Entry 8T5C (electron microscopy, 4.70 A resolution (low resolution: residue-level contacts below are approximate; hydrogen-bond / salt-bridge calls are withheld)); this record covers chains a and H of the 11 polymer chains in the assembly.

# Chain a
Name: Glycoprotein G2
Source organism: Lassa virus Josiah
Reference sequence: P08669 (GLYC_LASSJ); residue numbers follow UniProt; this construct covers 260-418
Sequence (194 residues; row label = number of the first residue in the row):
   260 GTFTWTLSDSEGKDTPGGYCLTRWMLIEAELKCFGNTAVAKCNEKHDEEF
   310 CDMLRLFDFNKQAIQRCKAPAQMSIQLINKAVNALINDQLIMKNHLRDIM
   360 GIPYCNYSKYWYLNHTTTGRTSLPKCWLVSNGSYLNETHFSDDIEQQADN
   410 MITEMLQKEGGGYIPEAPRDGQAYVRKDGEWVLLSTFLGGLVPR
Disordered / not traced: 419-453
Cystine bridges: Cys-279/Cys-292, Cys-301/Cys-310, Cys-364/Cys-385
Glycans and other covalent adducts: glycan linked to Asn-365, Asn-373; N-acetylglucosamine (NAG) linked to Asn-390, Asn-395
Differences from the reference sequence: conflict Cys-326 (Leu in P08669), Pro-329 (Glu in P08669); expression tag (419-453)
UniProt features mapped onto this chain:
  - glycosylation (N-linked (GlcNAc...) asparagine): Asn-365, Asn-373, Asn-390, Asn-395

# Chain H
Name: 8.11G Heavy Chain
Source organism: Homo sapiens
Sequence (120 residues; row label = number of the first residue in the row; a row labelled like 82A-82C holds insertion residues (82A, then the next letters in order); numbering starts at 0):
     0 DQVQLQESGPGLVKPSETLSLTCSISGVSTRNYYWSWIRQSPGKGLEWIG
    50 YIFNIGTTNYNPSLKSRLTISVDTSKNQFSLKI
82A-82C TSV
    83 TAADTAVYYCASGFEYGD
100A-100C YTF
   101 DYWGQGTPVTVSS
Disordered / not traced: 0
Cystine bridges: Cys-22/Cys-92

# How chain a and chain H interact
Residue-residue contacts - 10 pairs, chain a then chain H:
  Arg-282(a) / Phe-96(H)
  Glu-287(a) / Gln-1(H)
  Glu-287(a) / Phe-96(H)
  Glu-287(a) / Tyr-102(H)
  Ala-288(a) / Phe-96(H)
  Glu-289(a) / Phe-96(H)
  Glu-289(a) / Tyr-98(H)
  Glu-289(a) / Gly-99(H)
  Glu-289(a) / Tyr-100A(H)
  Glu-289(a) / Thr-100B(H)

# Summary
Chain a and chain H form an interface of 4 and 7 residues respectively. N-acetylglucosamine is covalently
linked to Asn-390(a) and Asn-395(a).
Here chain a is Glycoprotein G2 (Lassa virus Josiah) and chain H is 8.11G Heavy Chain (Homo sapiens). Entry
8T5C (Lassa GPC Trimer in complex with Fab 8.11G and nanobody D5) was determined by electron microscopy.
